8A5G - chain A; structure by X-ray diffraction, 1.89 A resolution.

[Chain A]
Protein: Endonuclease III
From: Deinococcus radiodurans R1
UniProt: Q9RVU4 (Q9RVU4_DEIRA); residue numbers follow UniProt; this construct covers 76-338
Amino-acid sequence (263 residues; row label = number of the first residue in the row):
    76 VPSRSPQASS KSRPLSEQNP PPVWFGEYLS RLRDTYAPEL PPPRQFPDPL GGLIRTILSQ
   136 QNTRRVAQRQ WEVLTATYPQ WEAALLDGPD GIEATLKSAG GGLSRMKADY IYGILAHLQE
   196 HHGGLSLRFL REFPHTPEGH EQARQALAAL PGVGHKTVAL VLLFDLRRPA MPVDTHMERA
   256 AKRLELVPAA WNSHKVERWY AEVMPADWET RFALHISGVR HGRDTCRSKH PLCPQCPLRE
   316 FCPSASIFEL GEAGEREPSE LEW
Unresolved in the structure: 76-86, 325-338
Differences from the reference sequence: engineered mutation T250 (Gly in Q9RVU4), H251 (Asn in Q9RVU4)
From the paper describing this entry:
  - mutagenesis - R139D, G250T/N251H: unchanged catalytic activity
  - mutagenesis - R139D: decreased expression

[In short]
From the paper: R139D reduces expression; R139D and G250T/N251H leave catalytic activity unchanged.
Chain A is Endonuclease III (Deinococcus radiodurans R1); the structure, Crystal structure of Deinococcus
radiodurans Endonuclease III-3 double mutant, was determined by X-ray diffraction, deposited together with
8A5C and 8A5F.
